3B6G - chains J and A of the 10 polymer chains in the assembly; structure by X-ray diffraction, 3.45 A resolution.

Chain J:
Molecule: 147-nt DNA strand
From: Homo sapiens
Sequence (147 nucleotides; numbered -73 to 73; the number before each row is that of its first residue; numbers below 1 keep their minus sign (DA-73 is residue -73)):
   -73 ATCAATATCC ACCTGCAGAT ACTACCAAAA GTGTATTTGG AAACTGCTCC ATCAAAAGGC
   -13 ATGTTCAGCT GGATTCCAGC TGAACATGCC TTTTGATGGA GCAGTTTCCA AATACACTTT
    47 TGGTAGTATC TGCAGGTGGA TATTGAT

Chain A:
Name: Histone H3.2
From: Xenopus laevis
UniProt: P84233 (H32_XENLA); residues 1-135 here correspond to UniProt positions 2-136 (UniProt number = residue number + 1)
Chain sequence (135 residues; row label = number of the first residue in the row):
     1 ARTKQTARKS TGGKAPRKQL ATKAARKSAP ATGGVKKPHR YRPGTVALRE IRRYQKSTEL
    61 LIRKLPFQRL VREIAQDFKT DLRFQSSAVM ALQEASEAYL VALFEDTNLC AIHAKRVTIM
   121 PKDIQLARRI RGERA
Disordered / not traced: 1-32
Sequence notes: conflict Ala102 (Gly103 in P84233)
Swiss-Prot annotation at these positions:
  - modified residue: Arg2 (Asymmetric dimethylarginine), Thr3 (Phosphothreonine), Lys4 (Allysine), Gln5 (5-glutamyl dopamine), Thr6 (Phosphothreonine), Arg8 (Citrulline), Lys9 (N6,N6,N6-trimethyllysine), Ser10 (ADP-ribosylserine), Thr11 (Phosphothreonine), Lys14 (N6-(2-hydroxyisobutyryl)lysine), Arg17 (Asymmetric dimethylarginine), Lys18 (N6-(2-hydroxyisobutyryl)lysine), Lys23 (N6-(2-hydroxyisobutyryl)lysine), Arg26 (Citrulline), Lys27 (N6,N6,N6-trimethyllysine), Ser28 (ADP-ribosylserine), Lys36 (N6,N6,N6-trimethyllysine), Lys37 (N6-methyllysine), Tyr41 (Phosphotyrosine), Lys56 (N6,N6,N6-trimethyllysine) and 8 more in UniProt
  - lipidation: Cys110 (S-palmitoyl cysteine)

Interface between chain J and chain A:
Contacting residue pairs - 30 pairs, chain J then chain A:
  DA-69(J) with His39(A), phosphate contact
  DT-68(J) with His39(A), phosphate contact; Tyr41(A), hydrogen bond to the sugar
  DA-67(J) with Tyr41(A), hydrogen bond to the sugar; Arg49(A), sugar contact
  DT-66(J) with Arg49(A), salt bridge to the phosphate
  DC-65(J) with Lys56(A), salt bridge to the phosphate
  DG8(J) with Pro43(A), phosphate contact; Gly44(A), hydrogen bond to the phosphate
  DA9(J) with Arg40(A), hydrogen bond to the base; Tyr41(A), sugar contact; Arg42(A), sugar contact; Pro43(A), sugar contact; Gly44(A), hydrogen bond to the phosphate; Thr45(A), hydrogen bond to the phosphate; Val46(A), hydrogen bond to the phosphate; Ala47(A), hydrogen bond to the phosphate
  DA10(J) with Arg40(A), hydrogen bond to the sugar; Tyr41(A), hydrogen bond to the phosphate; Val46(A), phosphate contact
  DC16(J) with Arg63(A), hydrogen bond to the phosphate
  DT17(J) with Arg63(A), salt bridge to the phosphate; Leu65(A), phosphate contact; Pro66(A), sugar contact; Arg69(A), salt bridge to the phosphate
  DT18(J) with Arg63(A), phosphate contact; Lys64(A), hydrogen bond to the phosphate; Leu65(A), hydrogen bond to the phosphate
  DA26(J) with Arg83(A), hydrogen bond to the phosphate
  DG27(J) with Arg83(A), salt bridge to the phosphate
Also at the interface, not in a pair above, chain J (14 interface residues in all): DC11

In short:
14 residues of chain J and 17 residues of chain A are in contact; the contacts include 14 hydrogen bonds and 5
salt bridges. Polar pairs include DA9(J)-Arg40(A), DT-68(J)-Tyr41(A) and DA-67(J)-Tyr41(A).
Chain J is a 147-nt DNA strand (Homo sapiens) and chain A is Histone H3.2 (Xenopus laevis); the structure,
Nucleosome core particle treated with oxaliplatin, was determined by X-ray diffraction together with 3B6F from
the same study.
